PDB entry 7DTE | electron microscopy, 3.00 A resolution | chains D and F of the 6 polymer chains in the assembly

Chain D:
Protein: Non-structural protein 8
Organism: Severe acute respiratory syndrome coronavirus 2
UniProt: P0DTD1 (R1AB_SARS2); residues 1-198 here correspond to UniProt positions 3943-4140 (UniProt number = residue number + 3942)
Amino-acid sequence (200 residues; each row starts with the number of its first residue; numbers below 1 keep their minus sign (Gly-1 is residue -1)):
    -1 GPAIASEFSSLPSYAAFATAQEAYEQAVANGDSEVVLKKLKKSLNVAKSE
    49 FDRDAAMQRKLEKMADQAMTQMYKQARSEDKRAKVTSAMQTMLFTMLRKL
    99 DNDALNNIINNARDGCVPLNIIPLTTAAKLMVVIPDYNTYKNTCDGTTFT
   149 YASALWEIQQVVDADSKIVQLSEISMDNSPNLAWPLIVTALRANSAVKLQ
Unresolved in the structure: -1 to 5, 192-198
Differences from the reference sequence: expression tag (-1 to 0)

Chain F:
Molecule: 57-nt RNA strand
Sequence (57 nucleotides; each row starts with the number of its first residue; numbers below 1 keep their minus sign (G-27 is residue -27)):
   -27 GGGAGAUGAAAGUCUCCACCUCCUGUGUCGUCGAACAUCGUCGAACAUCG
    23 UCGAACA
Unresolved in the structure: -27 to -9, 25-29

How chain D and chain F interact:
Residue-residue contacts (9):
  Lys40(D) - G15(F)  phosphate contact
  Lys40(D) - A16(F)  salt bridge to the phosphate
  Asn43(D) - C14(F)  hydrogen bond to the phosphate
  Asn43(D) - G15(F)  hydrogen bond to the phosphate
  Lys46(D) - U13(F)  sugar contact
  Ser47(D) - U13(F)  sugar contact
  Ser47(D) - C14(F)  hydrogen bond to the sugar
  Lys61(D) - C4(F)  salt bridge to the phosphate
  Gln65(D) - C4(F)  sugar contact
Other interface residues (no listed pair), chain D (9 interface residues in all): Leu42, Val44, Asp50

Summary:
The interface between chain D and chain F involves 9 residues on one side and 5 on the other, with 3 hydrogen
bonds and 2 salt bridges. Polar contacts include Ser47(D)-C14(F), Asn43(D)-C14(F) and Asn43(D)-G15(F).
Chain D is Non-structural protein 8 (Severe acute respiratory syndrome coronavirus 2) and chain F is a 57-nt
RNA strand; the structure, SARS-CoV-2 RdRP catalytic complex with T33-1 RNA, was determined by electron
microscopy.
